PDB entry 6GZE | X-ray diffraction, 2.49 A resolution | chains B and F of the 6 polymer chains in the assembly

# Chain B
Name: Tubulin beta-2B chain
From: Bos taurus
Reference sequence: Q6B856 (TBB2B_BOVIN); the author numbering skips numbers that UniProt does not, so the offset changes along the chain: 1-42 = UniProt 1-42; 45-360 = UniProt 43-358; 369-455 = UniProt 359-445
Sequence (445 residues; numbered 1 to 455; 10 numbers in that range are skipped by the numbering (no residue carries them; nothing is unmodelled there); the number before each row is that of its first residue):
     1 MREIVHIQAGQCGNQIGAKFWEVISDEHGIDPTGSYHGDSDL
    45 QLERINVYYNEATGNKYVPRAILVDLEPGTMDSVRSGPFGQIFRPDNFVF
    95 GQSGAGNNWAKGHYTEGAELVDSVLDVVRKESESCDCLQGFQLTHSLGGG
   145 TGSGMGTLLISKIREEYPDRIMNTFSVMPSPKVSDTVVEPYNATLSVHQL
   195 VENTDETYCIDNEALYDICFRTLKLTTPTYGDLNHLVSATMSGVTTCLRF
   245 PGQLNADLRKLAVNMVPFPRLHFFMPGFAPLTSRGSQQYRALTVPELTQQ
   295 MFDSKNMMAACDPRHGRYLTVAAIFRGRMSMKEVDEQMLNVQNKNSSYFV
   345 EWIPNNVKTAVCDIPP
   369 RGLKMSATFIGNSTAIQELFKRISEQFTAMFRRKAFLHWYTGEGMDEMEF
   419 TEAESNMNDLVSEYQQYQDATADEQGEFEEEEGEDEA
Not modelled in the structure: 57, 278-281, 439-455
Bound ions: Mg2+: Gln-11 (together with GDP); Ca2+ near Glu-113 (its only coordinating residue here)
Ligand contacts: GDP (guanosine-5'-diphosphate): Gly-10, Gln-11, Cys-12, Gln-15, Ile-16, Asp-69, Ala-99, Asn-101, Ser-140, Gly-142, Gly-143, Gly-144, Thr-145, Gly-146, Ser-147, Val-171, Pro-173, Val-177, Asp-179, Glu-183, Asn-206, Leu-209, Tyr-224, Leu-227, Asn-228
Swiss-Prot annotation at these positions:
  - motif: Met-1 to Ile-4 (MREI motif)
  - binding site (GTP): Gln-11, Glu-71, Ser-140, Gly-144, Thr-145, Gly-146, Asn-206, Asn-228
  - binding site (Mg(2+)): Glu-71
  - modified residue: Ser-40 (Phosphoserine), Thr-57 (Phosphothreonine), Lys-60 (N6-acetyllysine), Ser-174 (Phosphoserine), Thr-287 (Phosphothreonine), Thr-292 (Phosphothreonine), Arg-320 (Omega-N-methylarginine), Glu-448 (5-glutamyl polyglutamate)
  - cross-link (Glycyl lysine isopeptide (Lys-Gly)): Lys-60 (interchain with G-Cter in ubiquitin), Lys-326 (interchain with G-Cter in ubiquitin)
From the paper describing this entry:
  - binding site for beryllium trifluoride: Ala-99, Gly-100, Asn-101, Thr-145
  - binding site for GDP: Gln-11, Gly-144, Thr-145, Gly-146, Asn-206, Asn-228

# Chain F
Name: Tubulin tyrosine ligase
From: Gallus gallus
Reference sequence: E1BQ43 (E1BQ43_CHICK); residues 1-378 here = UniProt positions 1-378
Sequence (380 residues; each row starts with the number of its first residue):
     1 MYTFVVRDENSSVYAEVSRLLLATGQWKRLRKDNPRFNLMLGERNRLPFG
    51 RLGHEPGLVQLVNYYRGADKLCRKASLVKLIKTSPELSESCTWFPESYVI
   101 YPTNLKTPVAPAQNGIRHLINNTRTDEREVFLAAYNRRREGREGNVWIAK
   151 SSAGAKGEGILISSEASELLDFIDEQGQVHVIQKYLEKPLLLEPGHRKFD
   201 IRSWVLVDHLYNIYLYREGVLRTSSEPYNSANFQDKTCHLTNHCIQKEYS
   251 KNYGRYEEGNEMFFEEFNQYLMDALNTTLENSILLQIKHIIRSCLMCIEP
   301 AISTKHLHYQSFQLFGFDFMVDEELKVWLIEVNGAPACAQKLYAELCQGI
   351 VDVAISSVFPLADTGQKTSQPTSIFIKLHH
Not modelled in the structure: 89-90, 100-144, 149-183, 224-226, 230-257, 362-372
Sequence notes: expression tag (379-380)
Ligand contacts: AMP-PCP (ACP; phosphomethylphosphonic acid adenylate ester): Lys-74, Pro-95, Ile-148, Lys-184, Tyr-185, Leu-186, Lys-198, Asp-200, Arg-202, Arg-222, Asp-318, Met-320, Ile-330, Glu-331, Asn-333

# Chain B / chain F interface
Pairs across the interface (7):
  Leu-333(B) with Pro-56(F)
  Gln-336(B) with Arg-36(F), hydrogen bond
  Asn-337(B) with Arg-36(F), hydrogen bond; Leu-58(F)
  Ser-340(B) with Leu-30(F); Asn-34(F), hydrogen bond
  Asn-349(B) with Arg-36(F)
Other interface residues (no listed pair), chain B (8 interface residues in all): Arg-311, Lys-338, Ser-341
Other interface residues (no listed pair), chain F (9 interface residues in all): Met-1, Lys-28, Arg-31, Gly-57

# In short
8 residues of chain B face 9 of chain F across their interface, with 3 hydrogen bonds. Among the polar pairs
are Gln-336(B)/Arg-36(F), Asn-337(B)/Arg-36(F) and Ser-340(B)/Asn-34(F). From the paper: a binding site for
GDP at Gln-11(B), Gly-144(B) and Thr-145(B) among others; a binding site for beryllium trifluoride at
Ala-99(B), Gly-100(B) and Asn-101(B) among others.
Chain B is Tubulin beta-2B chain (Bos taurus) and chain F is Tubulin tyrosine ligase (Gallus gallus); the
structure, Tubulin-GDP.BeF complex, was determined by X-ray diffraction (same publication as 6S9E).
